Entry 6XAS (electron microscopy, 3.80 A resolution); this record covers chains C and D of the 15 polymer chains in the assembly.

== Chain C (and D) ==
Name: Transcription termination factor Rho
From: Escherichia coli (strain K12)
Notes: EC 3.6.4.-; chain D of this document is another copy of the same molecule, construct and numbering; everything in this record applies to it too
UniProt: P0AG30 (RHO_ECOLI); numbering as in UniProt (aligned over 1-419)
Chain sequence (419 residues; numbered 1 to 419; the number before each row is that of its first residue):
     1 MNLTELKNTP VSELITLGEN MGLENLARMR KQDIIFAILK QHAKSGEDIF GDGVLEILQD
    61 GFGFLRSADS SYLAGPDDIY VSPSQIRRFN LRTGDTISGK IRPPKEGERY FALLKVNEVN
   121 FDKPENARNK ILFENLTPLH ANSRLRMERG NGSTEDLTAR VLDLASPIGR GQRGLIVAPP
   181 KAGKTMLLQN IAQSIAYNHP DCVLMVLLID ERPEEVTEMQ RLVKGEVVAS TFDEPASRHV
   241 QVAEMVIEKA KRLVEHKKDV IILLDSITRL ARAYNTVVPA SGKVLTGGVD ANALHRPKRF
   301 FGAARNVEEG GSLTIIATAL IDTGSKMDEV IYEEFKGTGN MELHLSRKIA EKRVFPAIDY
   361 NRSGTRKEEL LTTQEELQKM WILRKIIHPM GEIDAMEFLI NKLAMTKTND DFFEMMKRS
Not modelled in the structure: 418-419
Curated features (UniProtKB/Swiss-Prot):
  - region: G61 to R66 (RNA-binding 1), D78 to Y80 (RNA-binding 1), E108 to Y110 (RNA-binding 1), V284 to G288 (RNA-binding 2)
  - binding site (ATP): G169 to G174, K181 to M186, R212
  - site: K326 (RNA-binding 2)
  - mutagenesis: F62 (F62L/A: Defective for RNA-binding), F64 (F64L/A: Defective for RNA-binding), K181 (K181Q: Partial loss of ATPase, helicase and termination activity), K184 (K184Q: Improves ATPase and helicase activity but reduced termination activity), C202 (C202G/S: Does not affect the kinetics of ATP hydrolysis and inhibition by bicyclomycin), D265 (D265N: Loss of ATPase activity, helicase and termination activity)

== Interface between chain C and chain D ==
Residue-residue contacts (32):
  N90(C) with R28(D)
  R128(C) with R28(D)
  N129(C) with A27(D)
  L132(C) with R30(D)
  P138(C) with T217(D)
  H140(C) with E214(D), hydrogen bond (side chain-backbone); E218(D), salt bridge
  R173(C) with R212(D); E214(D), salt bridge
  K283(C) with A280(D)
  H295(C) with D233(D), hydrogen bond (side chain-backbone); P235(D)
  K298(C) with F232(D); D233(D)
  R299(C) with D233(D)
  G302(C) with F232(D); D233(D)
  R305(C) with P213(D); D233(D), salt bridge
  E333(C) with T323(D); G324(D); S325(D)
  E334(C) with R272(D), salt bridge
  G337(C) with R269(D)
  T338(C) with R212(D), hydrogen bond (backbone-side chain); F232(D)
  G339(C) with R212(D), hydrogen bond (backbone-side chain)
  N340(C) with R212(D); E214(D)
  R366(C) with R212(D)
  W381(C) with R353(D)
  K385(C) with E351(D), hydrogen bond (side chain-backbone)
Also at the interface, not in a pair above, chain C (25 interface residues in all): L139, G282, A291
Also at the interface, not in a pair above, chain D (25 interface residues in all): E215, E234, T276, V278, P279, K352

== Overview ==
Chain C and chain D each contribute 25 residues to their interface; the contacts include 5 hydrogen bonds and
4 salt bridges. Among the polar pairs are H140(C)-E218(D), R173(C)-E214(D) and R305(C)-D233(D). Curated
annotation (UniProt) lists 13 ATP-binding residues and 6 mutagenesis sites on chain C.
Chain C and chain D are both Transcription termination factor Rho (Escherichia coli (strain K12)); the
structure, CryoEM Structure of E. coli Rho-dependent Transcription Pre-termination Complex, was determined by
electron microscopy together with 6XAV from the same study.
